PDB entry 2F54 | X-ray diffraction, 2.70 A resolution | chains D and E of the 5 polymer chains in the assembly

# Chain D
Name: T-cell receptor alpha chain
Source organism: Homo sapiens
UniProt: Q6PIZ8 (Q6PIZ8_HUMAN); aligned to UniProt positions 42-227 over residues 20-205 (the alignment contains insertions or deletions, so no single offset holds)
Sequence (206 residues; each row starts with the number of its first residue; numbering starts at 0):
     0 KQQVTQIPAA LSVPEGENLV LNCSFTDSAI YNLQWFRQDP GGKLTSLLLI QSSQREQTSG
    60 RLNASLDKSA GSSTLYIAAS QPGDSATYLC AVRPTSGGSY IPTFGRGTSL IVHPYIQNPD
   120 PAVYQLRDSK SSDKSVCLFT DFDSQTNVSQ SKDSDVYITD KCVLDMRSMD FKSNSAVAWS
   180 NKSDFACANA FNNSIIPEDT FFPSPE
Unresolved in the structure: 0
Disulfides: Cys22-Cys89, Cys136-Cys186

# Chain E
Name: T-cell receptor beta chain
Source organism: Homo sapiens
UniProt: Q6NS87 (Q6NS87_HUMAN); aligned to UniProt positions 48-262 over residues 27-241 (the alignment contains insertions or deletions, so no single offset holds)
Sequence (241 residues; row label = number of the first residue in the row):
     1 GVTQTPKFQV LKTGQSMTLQ CAQDMNHEYM SWYRQDPGMG LRLIHYSVGA GITDQGEVPN
    61 GYNVSRSTTE DFPLRLLSAA PSQTSVYFCA SSYVGNTGEL FFGEGSRLTV LEDLKNVFPP
   121 EVAVFEPSEA EISHTQKATL VCLATGFYPD HVELSWWVNG KEVHSGVCTD PQPLKEQPAL
   181 NDSRYALSSR LRVSATFWQD PRNHFRCQVQ FYGLSENDEW TQDRAKPVTQ IVSAEAWGRA
   241 D
Disulfides: Cys21-Cys89, Cys142-Cys207

# Interface between chain D and chain E
Disulfides between the chains: Cys161(D)-Cys168(E)
Pairs across the interface (96; chain D residue first):
  Tyr30(D) - Gly95(E)
  Tyr30(D) - Asn96(E)  hydrogen bond (side chain-backbone)
  Tyr30(D) - Thr97(E)
  Asn31(D) - Thr97(E)
  Asn31(D) - Gly98(E)
  Gln33(D) - Glu99(E)
  Gln33(D) - Leu100(E)  hydrogen bond (side chain-backbone)
  Phe35(D) - Phe102(E)  hydrophobic
  Gln37(D) - Gln35(E)  hydrogen bond
  Pro39(D) - Pro171(E)
  Pro39(D) - Gln172(E)
  Gly40(D) - Arg107(E)  hydrogen bond (backbone-side chain)
  Gly41(D) - Arg107(E)  hydrogen bond (backbone-side chain)
  Lys42(D) - Glu104(E)
  Leu43(D) - Phe102(E)  hydrophobic
  Ser45(D) - Glu99(E)
  Leu48(D) - Thr97(E)
  Leu48(D) - Glu99(E)
  Gln50(D) - Asn96(E)
  Gln50(D) - Thr97(E)
  Arg92(D) - Tyr29(E)
  Arg92(D) - Ser92(E)  hydrogen bond
  Arg92(D) - Gly98(E)  hydrogen bond (side chain-backbone)
  Ser98(D) - Tyr46(E)
  Tyr99(D) - Tyr29(E)
  Tyr99(D) - Val48(E)  hydrophobic
  Tyr99(D) - Val94(E)  hydrophobic
  Ile100(D) - Tyr29(E)
  Ile100(D) - Leu43(E)  hydrophobic
  Pro101(D) - Tyr29(E)
  Pro101(D) - Tyr33(E)
  Pro101(D) - Leu100(E)  hydrophobic
  Phe103(D) - Leu41(E)  hydrophobic
  Phe103(D) - Phe102(E)  hydrophobic
  Asp119(D) - His134(E)  salt bridge
  Tyr123(D) - Ser128(E)
  Tyr123(D) - Ala130(E)
  Tyr123(D) - Glu131(E)
  Tyr123(D) - His134(E)
  Tyr123(D) - Thr135(E)
  Gln124(D) - Ser128(E)
  Leu125(D) - Phe125(E)  hydrophobic
  Leu125(D) - Glu126(E)
  Leu125(D) - Thr139(E)
  Leu125(D) - Val141(E)  hydrophobic
  Arg126(D) - Phe125(E)
  Arg126(D) - Glu126(E)  hydrogen bond (backbone-backbone)
  Asp127(D) - Val124(E)
  Asp127(D) - Phe125(E)
  Ser128(D) - Val124(E)  hydrogen bond (backbone-backbone)
  Ser128(D) - Glu126(E)
  Ser128(D) - Glu235(E)  hydrogen bond (side chain-backbone)
  Ser128(D) - Ala236(E)
  Lys133(D) - Ala123(E)
  Lys133(D) - Phe125(E)
  Ser134(D) - Phe125(E)
  Val135(D) - Phe125(E)  hydrophobic
  Val135(D) - Leu143(E)  hydrophobic
  Leu137(D) - Thr139(E)
  Asp140(D) - Thr135(E)
  Asp140(D) - Arg192(E)  salt bridge
  Ser153(D) - Glu176(E)
  Tyr156(D) - Glu176(E)  hydrogen bond (side chain-backbone)
  Ile157(D) - Leu174(E)
  Thr158(D) - Asp170(E)
  Thr158(D) - Leu174(E)
  Thr158(D) - Ser188(E)
  Thr158(D) - Arg190(E)  hydrogen bond
  Asp159(D) - Arg190(E)  hydrogen bond (backbone-side chain)
  Cys161(D) - Cys168(E)  disulfide
  Cys161(D) - Thr169(E)  hydrogen bond (side chain-backbone)
  Cys161(D) - Arg190(E)
  Val162(D) - Cys168(E)
  Leu163(D) - Gly166(E)
  Leu163(D) - Val167(E)
  Leu163(D) - Cys168(E)  hydrophobic
  Leu163(D) - Arg190(E)
  Asp164(D) - Ser165(E)  hydrogen bond (backbone-side chain)
  Asp164(D) - Gly166(E)  hydrogen bond (backbone-backbone)
  Met165(D) - Lys137(E)
  Met165(D) - Arg192(E)
  Met165(D) - Val193(E)
  Arg166(D) - Ser165(E)  hydrogen bond (backbone-side chain)
  Met168(D) - Lys137(E)
  Phe170(D) - Lys137(E)
  Phe170(D) - Arg192(E)
  Ser172(D) - Arg192(E)  hydrogen bond
  Ser174(D) - Arg190(E)  hydrogen bond (backbone-side chain)
  Ala175(D) - Arg190(E)
  Val176(D) - Ser188(E)
  Val176(D) - Arg190(E)
  Trp178(D) - Leu143(E)  hydrophobic
  Trp178(D) - Ala186(E)  hydrophobic
  Phe200(D) - Ala130(E)  hydrophobic
  Phe200(D) - His134(E)
  Pro202(D) - Ala130(E)  hydrophobic
Interface residues without a listed pair, chain D (53 interface residues in all): Arg105, Thr139
Interface residues without a listed pair, chain E (55 interface residues in all): Met39, Phe88, Tyr93, Gly103, Pro127, His164, Ser194

# In short
The interface between chain D and chain E involves 53 residues on one side and 55 on the other, with 1
disulfide bond, 19 hydrogen bonds and 2 salt bridges. Polar contacts include Asp119(D)-His134(E),
Asp140(D)-Arg192(E) and Tyr30(D)-Asn96(E).
Chain D is T-cell receptor alpha chain and chain E is T-cell receptor beta chain, both from Homo sapiens; the
structure, Directed evolution of human T cell receptor CDR2 residues by phage display dramatically enhances
affinity for ..., was determined by X-ray diffraction (same publication as 2F53).
